1A1K - chains C and A of the 3 polymer chains in the assembly; structure by X-ray diffraction, 1.90 A resolution.

== Chain C ==
Molecule: 11-nt DNA strand
Sequence (11 nucleotides; each row starts with the number of its first residue):
    51 TGGTCCCACGC

== Chain A ==
Name: Radr ZIF268 variant
Source organism: Mus musculus
Notes: fragment: zinc finger
Reference sequence: P08046 (EGR1_MOUSE); residues 102-190 here correspond to UniProt positions 308-396 (UniProt number = residue number + 206)
Chain sequence (90 residues; row label = number of the first residue in the row):
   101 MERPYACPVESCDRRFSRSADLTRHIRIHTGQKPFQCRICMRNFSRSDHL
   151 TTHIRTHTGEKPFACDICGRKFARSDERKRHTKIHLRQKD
Disordered / not traced: 101-102, 188-190
Construct notes: variant Ala120 (Asp326 in P08046), Asp121 (Glu327 in P08046)
Bound ions: Zn2+ site 1: Cys107, Cys112, His125, His129; Zn2+ site 2: Cys137, Cys140, His153, His157; Zn2+ site 3: Cys165, Cys168, His181, His185

== Interface between chain C and chain A ==
Residue-residue contacts - 14 pairs, chain C then chain A:
  DG53(C) - Phe135(A)  phosphate contact
  DG53(C) - Ser147(A)  sugar contact
  DT54(C) - Arg124(A)  hydrogen bond to the base
  DT54(C) - Ser147(A)  base contact
  DT54(C) - Asp148(A)  base contact
  DC55(C) - Arg146(A)  base contact
  DC55(C) - Asp148(A)  hydrogen bond to the base
  DC56(C) - Asp148(A)  base contact
  DC56(C) - Ser175(A)  hydrogen bond to the phosphate
  DC57(C) - Lys179(A)  salt bridge to the phosphate
  DA58(C) - Arg174(A)  base contact
  DA58(C) - Asp176(A)  hydrogen bond to the base
  DC59(C) - Asp176(A)  base contact
  DG60(C) - Arg180(A)  base contact
Interface residues without a listed pair, chain C (9 interface residues in all): DT51
Interface residues without a listed pair, chain A (11 interface residues in all): Ala120

== Summary ==
The interface between chain C and chain A involves 9 residues on one side and 11 on the other; the contacts
include 4 hydrogen bonds and 1 salt bridge. Polar contacts include DT54(C)-Arg124(A), DC55(C)-Asp148(A) and
DA58(C)-Asp176(A).
Chain C is an 11-nt DNA strand and chain A is Radr ZIF268 variant (Mus musculus); the structure, Radr (ZIF268
variant) zinc finger-DNA complex (gacc site), was determined by X-ray diffraction together with 1A1G, 1A1H,
1A1I, 1A1J and 1A1L from the same study.
